PDB entry 3IDH | X-ray diffraction, 2.14 A resolution | chain A

Chain A:
Name: Glucokinase
From: Homo sapiens
Notes: EC 2.7.1.2
UniProtKB: P35557 (HXK4_HUMAN); numbering as in UniProt (aligned over 12-465)
Sequence (470 residues; row label = number of the first residue in the row; numbers below 1 keep their minus sign (Met-4 is residue -4)):
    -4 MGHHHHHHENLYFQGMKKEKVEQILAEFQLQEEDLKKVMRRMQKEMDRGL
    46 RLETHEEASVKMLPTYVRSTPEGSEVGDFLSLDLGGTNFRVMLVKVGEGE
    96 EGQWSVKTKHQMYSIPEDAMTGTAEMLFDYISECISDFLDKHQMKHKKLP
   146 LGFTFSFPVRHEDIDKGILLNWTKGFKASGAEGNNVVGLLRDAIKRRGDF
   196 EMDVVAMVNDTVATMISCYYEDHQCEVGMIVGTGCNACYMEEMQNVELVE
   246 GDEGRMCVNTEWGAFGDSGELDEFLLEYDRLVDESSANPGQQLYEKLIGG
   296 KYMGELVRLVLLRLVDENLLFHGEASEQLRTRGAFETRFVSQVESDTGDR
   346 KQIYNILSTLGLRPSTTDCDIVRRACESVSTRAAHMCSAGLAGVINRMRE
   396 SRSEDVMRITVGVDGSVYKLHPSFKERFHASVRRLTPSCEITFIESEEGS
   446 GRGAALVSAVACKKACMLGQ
Disordered / not traced: -4 to 4, 458-465
Construct notes: expression tag (-4 to 11)
Ion coordination: K+: Met238, Val241, Val244, Gly246
Ligand contacts: alpha-D-glucopyranose (GLC): Ser151, Phe152, Pro153, Thr168, Lys169, Asn204, Asp205, Thr206, Ile225, Gly229, Cys230, Asn231, Glu256, Gln287, Glu290
UniProt features mapped onto this chain:
  - binding site (ATP): Asp78 to Asn83, Thr228, Gly295, Lys296, Thr332 to Ser336, Ser411 to Leu415
  - binding site (substrate): Ser151, Phe152, Thr168, Lys169, Asn204, Asp205, Asn231, Glu256, Glu290

Overview:
Bound to chain A: alpha-D-glucopyranose. The K+ site is built by Met238, Val241, Val244 and Gly246. From
UniProt: 19 ATP-binding residues and 9 substrate-binding residues.
Chain A is Glucokinase (Homo sapiens); the structure, Human pancreatic glucokinase in complex with glucose,
was determined by X-ray diffraction (same publication as 4NO7, 3ID8, 3FGU and 3F9M).
